PDB entry 6W7L | X-ray diffraction, 1.86 A resolution | chain A

Chain A:
Molecule: Tyrosyl-DNA phosphodiesterase 1
Organism: Homo sapiens
Notes: EC 3.1.4.-
UniProtKB: Q9NUW8 (TYDP1_HUMAN); residue numbers follow UniProt; this construct covers 148-608
Sequence (461 residues; row label = number of the first residue in the row):
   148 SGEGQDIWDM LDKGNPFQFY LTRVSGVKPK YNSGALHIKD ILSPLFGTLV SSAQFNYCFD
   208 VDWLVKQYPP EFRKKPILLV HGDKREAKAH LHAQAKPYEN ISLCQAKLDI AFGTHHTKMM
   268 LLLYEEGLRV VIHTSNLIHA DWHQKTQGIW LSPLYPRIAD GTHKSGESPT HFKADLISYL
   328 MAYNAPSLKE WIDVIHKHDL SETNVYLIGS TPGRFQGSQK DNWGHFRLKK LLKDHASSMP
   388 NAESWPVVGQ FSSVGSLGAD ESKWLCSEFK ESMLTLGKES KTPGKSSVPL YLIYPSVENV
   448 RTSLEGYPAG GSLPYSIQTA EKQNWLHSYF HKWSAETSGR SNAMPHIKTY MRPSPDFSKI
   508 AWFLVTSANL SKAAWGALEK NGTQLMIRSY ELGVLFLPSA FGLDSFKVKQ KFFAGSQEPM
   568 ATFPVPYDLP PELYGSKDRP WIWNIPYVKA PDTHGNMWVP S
Not modelled in the structure: 148-161, 428-432, 562-565, 608
Ligand contacts: XZ632p (TGV; 4-[(2-phenylimidazo[1,2-a]pyrazin-3-yl)amino]benzene-1,2-dicarboxylic acid): Y204, T261, H263, K265, N283, S399, S400, G458, S459, P461, H493, K495, N516, W590
UniProt features mapped onto this chain:
  - region: S400 to S403 (Interaction with DNA)
  - active site: H263 (Nucleophile), H493 (Proton donor/acceptor)
  - binding site (substrate): K265, K495
  - site: S518 (Interaction with DNA)
  - modified residue: S148 (Phosphoserine)
  - natural variant: H493 (H493R: In SCAN1), P566 (P566L: In autosomal recessive or sporadic spinocerebellar ataxia affected Japanese individuals)
  - mutagenesis: H263 (H263A: Loss of activity), K265 (K265A: Abolishes hydrolysis of the covalent intermediate between the active site nucleophile and DNA; K265S: Reduces the activity to nearly undetectable levels), N283 (N283A: No effect), Q294 (Q294A: Slightly reduced hydrolysis of the covalent intermediate between the active site nucleophile and DNA), H493 (H493A: 3000-fold reduction in activity; abolishes hydrolysis of the covalent intermediate between the active site nucleophile and DNA; H493N: 15000-fold reduction in activity), K495 (K495A: Abolishes hydrolysis of the covalent intermediate between the active site nucleophile and DNA; K495S: 125-fold reduction in activity), N516 (N516A: Reduced hydrolysis of the covalent intermediate between the active site nucleophile and DNA), E538 (E538A: Abolishes hydrolysis of the covalent intermediate between the active site nucleophile and DNA)
Reported in the primary citation:
  - binding site for XZ632p: Y204, H263, K265, N283, S399, P461, H493, K495, S514, W590
  - catalytic residues: H263, K265, H493, K495 (citing earlier work)

Summary:
Chain A binds XZ632p. Curated annotation (UniProt) lists active-site residues H263 and H493, substrate-binding
residues K265 and K495 and 8 mutagenesis sites. From the paper: catalytic residues H263, K265 and H493 among
others; a binding site for XZ632p at Y204, H263 and K265 among others.
Chain A is Tyrosyl-DNA phosphodiesterase 1 (Homo sapiens); the structure, Structure of Tdp1 catalytic domain
in complex with inhibitor XZ632p, was determined by X-ray diffraction, deposited together with 6W7K.
